Entry 4HWJ (X-ray diffraction, 2.60 A resolution); this record covers chain A.

== Chain A ==
Protein: Complement C3
Source organism: Homo sapiens
UniProtKB: P01024 (CO3_HUMAN); residues 672-747 here = UniProt positions 672-747
Amino-acid sequence (82 residues; row label = number of the first residue in the row):
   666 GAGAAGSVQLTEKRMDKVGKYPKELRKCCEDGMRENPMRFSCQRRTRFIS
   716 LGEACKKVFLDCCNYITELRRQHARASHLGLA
Disordered / not traced: 666-672
Disulfide bonds: Cys693-Cys720, Cys694-Cys727, Cys707-Cys728
Construct notes: expression tag (666-671)
UniProt features mapped onto this chain:
  - site: Leu744, Gly745 (Microbial infection: Cleavage), Ala747 (Cleavage)
  - modified residue: Ser672 (Phosphoserine)
  - natural variant: Arg735 (R735W: In AHUS5)
What the authors report for this chain:
  - conformationally variable residues (loop rearrangement): Phe713 to Ala719

== In short ==
From the paper: conformational variability at Phe713.
Chain A is Complement C3 (Homo sapiens); the structure, Crystal Structure of the Human C3a desArg
anaphylatoxin, was determined by X-ray diffraction together with 4HW5 from the same study.
